Entry 4XLN (X-ray diffraction, 4.00 A resolution); this record covers chains C and O of the 9 polymer chains in the assembly.

Chain C:
Protein: DNA-directed RNA polymerase subunit beta
Organism: Thermus aquaticus
Notes: EC 2.7.7.6
Reference sequence: Q9KWU7 (RPOB_THEAQ); numbering as in UniProt (aligned over 1-1119)
Chain sequence (1119 residues; row label = number of the first residue in the row):
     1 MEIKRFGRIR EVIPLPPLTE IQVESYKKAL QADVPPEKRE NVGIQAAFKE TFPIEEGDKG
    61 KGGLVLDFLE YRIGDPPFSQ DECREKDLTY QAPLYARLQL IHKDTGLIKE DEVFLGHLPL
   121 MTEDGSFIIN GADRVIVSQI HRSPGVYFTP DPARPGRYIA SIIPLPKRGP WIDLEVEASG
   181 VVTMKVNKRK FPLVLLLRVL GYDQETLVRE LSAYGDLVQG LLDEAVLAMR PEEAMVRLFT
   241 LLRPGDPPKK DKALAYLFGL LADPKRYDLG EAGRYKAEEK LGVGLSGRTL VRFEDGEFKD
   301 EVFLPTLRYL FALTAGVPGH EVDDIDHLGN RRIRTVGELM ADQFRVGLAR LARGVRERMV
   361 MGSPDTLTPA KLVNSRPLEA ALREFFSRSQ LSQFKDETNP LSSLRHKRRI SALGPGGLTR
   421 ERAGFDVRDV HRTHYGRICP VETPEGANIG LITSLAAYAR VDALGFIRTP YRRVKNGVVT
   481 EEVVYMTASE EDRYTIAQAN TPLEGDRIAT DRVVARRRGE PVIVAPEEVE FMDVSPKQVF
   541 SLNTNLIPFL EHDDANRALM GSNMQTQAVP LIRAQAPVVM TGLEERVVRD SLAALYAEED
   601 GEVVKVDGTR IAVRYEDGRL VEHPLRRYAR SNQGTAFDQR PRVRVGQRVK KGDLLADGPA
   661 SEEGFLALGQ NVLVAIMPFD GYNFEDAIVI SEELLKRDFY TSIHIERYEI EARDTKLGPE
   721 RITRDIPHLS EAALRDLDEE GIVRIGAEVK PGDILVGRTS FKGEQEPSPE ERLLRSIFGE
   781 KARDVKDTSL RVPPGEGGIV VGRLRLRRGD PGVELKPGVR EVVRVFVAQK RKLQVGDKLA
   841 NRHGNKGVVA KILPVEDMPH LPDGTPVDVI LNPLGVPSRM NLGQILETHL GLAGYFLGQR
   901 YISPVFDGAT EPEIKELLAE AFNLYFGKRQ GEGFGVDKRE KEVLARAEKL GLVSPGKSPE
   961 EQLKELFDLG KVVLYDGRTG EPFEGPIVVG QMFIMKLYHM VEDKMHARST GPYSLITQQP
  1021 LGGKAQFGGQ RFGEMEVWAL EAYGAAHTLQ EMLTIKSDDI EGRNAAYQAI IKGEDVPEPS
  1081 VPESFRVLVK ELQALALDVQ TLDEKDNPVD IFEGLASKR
Disordered / not traced: 1, 57-61, 1119

Chain O:
Molecule: 48-nt DNA strand
Sequence (48 nucleotides; numbered 1 to 48; the number before each row is that of its first residue):
     1 CTTGACAAAA GTGTTAAATT GTGCTATACT GGGAGCTGTC ACGGATGC

Chain C / chain O interface:
Contacting residue pairs - 24 pairs, chain C then chain O:
  Arg142(C) - DG38(O)  base contact
  Lys167(C) - DG35(O)  hydrogen bond to the phosphate
  Lys167(C) - DT37(O)  base contact
  Gly169(C) - DC36(O)  base contact
  Gly169(C) - DT37(O)  base contact
  Pro170(C) - DC36(O)  base contact
  Pro170(C) - DT37(O)  base contact
  Trp171(C) - DT37(O)  hydrogen bond to the base
  Trp171(C) - DG38(O)  phosphate contact
  Asn187(C) - DC36(O)  hydrogen bond to the base
  Asp246(C) - DG33(O)  base contact
  Tyr256(C) - DA34(O)  hydrogen bond to the base
  Tyr256(C) - DG35(O)  hydrogen bond to the base
  Leu260(C) - DG35(O)  base contact
  Arg266(C) - DG35(O)  hydrogen bond to the base
  Ile325(C) - DG38(O)  base contact
  Asp326(C) - DG38(O)  hydrogen bond to the base
  Arg331(C) - DG38(O)  hydrogen bond to the base
  Arg353(C) - DA34(O)  salt bridge to the phosphate
  Leu418(C) - DG38(O)  sugar contact
  Glu421(C) - DT39(O)  hydrogen bond to the base
  Arg422(C) - DG38(O)  phosphate contact
  Arg422(C) - DT39(O)  salt bridge to the phosphate
  Asp426(C) - DG38(O)  base contact
Interface residues without a listed pair, chain C (26 interface residues in all): His141, Pro166, Arg168, Arg243, Gly245, Pro247, Arg350, Val427
Interface residues without a listed pair, chain O (9 interface residues in all): DG31, DG32

Overview:
26 residues of chain C face 9 of chain O across their interface, with 9 hydrogen bonds and 2 salt bridges.
Among the polar pairs are Trp171(C)-DT37(O), Asn187(C)-DC36(O) and Tyr256(C)-DA34(O).
Chain C is DNA-directed RNA polymerase subunit beta (Thermus aquaticus) and chain O is a 48-nt DNA strand; the
structure, Crystal structure of T. aquaticus transcription initiation complex containing bubble promoter and
RNA, was determined by X-ray diffraction, deposited together with 4XLP and 4XLQ.
